Entry 1SL5 (X-ray diffraction, 1.80 A resolution); this record covers chain A.

# Chain A
Name: mDC-SIGN1B type I isoform
Source organism: Homo sapiens
Chain sequence (139 residues; numbered 250 to 388; the number before each row is that of its first residue):
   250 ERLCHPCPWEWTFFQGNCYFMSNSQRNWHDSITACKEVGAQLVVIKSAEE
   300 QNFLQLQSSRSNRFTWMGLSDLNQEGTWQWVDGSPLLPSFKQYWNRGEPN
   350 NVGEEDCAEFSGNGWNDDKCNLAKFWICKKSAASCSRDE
Unresolved in the structure: 250-252, 384-388
Disulfide bonds: Cys-256/Cys-267, Cys-284/Cys-377, Cys-356/Cys-369
Bound ions: Ca2+ site 1: Asp-320, Glu-324, Asn-350, Glu-354, Asp-355; Ca2+ site 2: Glu-347, Asn-349, Glu-354, Asn-365, Asp-366 (together with alpha-L-fucopyranose); Mg2+ near Asp-355 (its only coordinating residue here)

# In short
Asp-320, Glu-324, Asn-350, Glu-354 and Asp-355 form the Ca2+ site 1. Glu-347, Asn-349, Glu-354, Asn-365 and
Asp-366 form the Ca2+ site 2.
Chain A is mDC-SIGN1B type I isoform (Homo sapiens); the structure, Crystal Structure of DC-SIGN carbohydrate
recognition domain complexed with LNFP III (Dextra L504), was determined by X-ray diffraction, deposited
together with 1SL4 and 1SL6.
